PDB entry 8YNI | electron microscopy, 3.66 A resolution | chains B and J of the 11 polymer chains in the assembly

[Chain B]
Protein: Caspase-8 subunit p10
Organism: Homo sapiens
UniProt: Q14790 (CASP8_HUMAN); residue numbers follow UniProt; this construct covers 1-479
Sequence (479 residues; numbered 1 to 479; the number before each row is that of its first residue):
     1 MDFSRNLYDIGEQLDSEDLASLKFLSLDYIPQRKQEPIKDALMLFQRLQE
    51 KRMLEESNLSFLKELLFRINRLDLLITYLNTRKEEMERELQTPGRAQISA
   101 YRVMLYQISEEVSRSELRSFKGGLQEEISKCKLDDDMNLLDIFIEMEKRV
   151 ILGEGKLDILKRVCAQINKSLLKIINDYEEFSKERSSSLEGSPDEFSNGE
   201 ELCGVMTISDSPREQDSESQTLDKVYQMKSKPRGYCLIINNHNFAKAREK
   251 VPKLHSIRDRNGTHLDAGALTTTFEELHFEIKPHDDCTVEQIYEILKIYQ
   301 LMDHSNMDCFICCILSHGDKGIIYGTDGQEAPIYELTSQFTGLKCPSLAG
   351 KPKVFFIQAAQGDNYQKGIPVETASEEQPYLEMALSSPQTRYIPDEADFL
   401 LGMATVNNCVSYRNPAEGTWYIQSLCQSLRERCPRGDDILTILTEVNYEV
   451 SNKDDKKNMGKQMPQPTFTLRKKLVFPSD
Not modelled in the structure: 183-479
Construct notes: engineered mutation Gly122 (Phe in Q14790), Gly123 (Leu in Q14790), Ala360 (Cys in Q14790), Ala374 (Asp in Q14790), Ala384 (Asp in Q14790)
Curated features (UniProtKB/Swiss-Prot):
  - active site: His317
  - site: Asp216, Ser217 (Cleavage)
  - modified residue: Ser188 (Phosphoserine), Ser211 (Phosphoserine), Lys224 (N6-acetyllysine), Tyr334 (Phosphotyrosine), Tyr380 (Phosphotyrosine), Ser387 (Phosphoserine), Arg413 (Microbial infection: ADP-riboxanated arginine)
  - natural variant: Arg248 (R248W: In CASP8D), Asp285 (D285H: Associated with protection against breast cancer)
  - mutagenesis: Asp73 (D73A: Abolishes binding to FLASH. Induces NF-kappa-B activation), Tyr380 (Y380E: Phosphomimetic mutant which does not affect interaction with PIK3R1 or DISC-mediated processing; Y380F: Abolishes phosphorylation at this site ...), Ser387 (S387A: Impaired CDK1-mediated phosphorylation and enhanced apoptosis), Arg413 (R413A: Abolished ADP-riboxanation by C.violaceum CopC)
From the paper describing this entry:
  - mutagenesis - E12A/F122G/L123G, N70A/F122G/L123G, E110A/F122G/L123G: unchanged binding to CASP8 and FADD-like apoptosis regulator subunit p43 (chain J)

[Chain J]
Protein: CASP8 and FADD-like apoptosis regulator subunit p43
Organism: Homo sapiens
UniProt: O15519 (CFLAR_HUMAN); numbering as in UniProt (aligned over 1-181)
Sequence (181 residues; row label = number of the first residue in the row):
     1 MSAEVIHQVEEALDTDEKEMLLFLCRDVAIDVVPPNVRDLLDILRERGKL
    51 SVGDLAELLYRVRRFDLLKRILKMDRKAVETHLLRNPHLVSDYRVLMAEI
   101 GEDLDKSDVSSLIFLMKDYMGRGKISKEKSFLDLVVELEKLNLVAPDQLD
   151 LLEKCLKNIHRIDLKTKIQKYKQSVQGAGTS
Not modelled in the structure: 122-125, 176-181

[Chain B / chain J interface]
Contacting residue pairs - 13 pairs, chain B then chain J:
  Met1(B) with Asp118(J); Tyr119(J), hydrophobic
  Ser4(B) with Leu115(J)
  Arg5(B) with Leu115(J); Lys154(J); Asn158(J), hydrogen bond
  Tyr8(B) with Ser111(J); Asn158(J); Ile159(J)
  Glu12(B) with His160(J), salt bridge
  Leu42(B) with Phe114(J), hydrophobic
  Gln46(B) with Phe114(J); Lys117(J)
Interface residues without a listed pair, chain B (8 interface residues in all): Asp9
Interface features reported in the paper:
  - hot spots on chain B (mutagenesis) - R33D/F122G/L123G, R52D/F122G/L123G: decreased binding to chain F

[In short]
8 residues of chain B and 10 residues of chain J are in contact, with 1 hydrogen bond and 1 salt bridge. Polar
pairs include Glu12(B)-His160(J) and Arg5(B)-Asn158(J). The paper reports that R33D/F122G/L123G and
R52D/F122G/L123G of chain B reduce binding to chain F; E12A/F122G/L123G, N70A/F122G/L123G and
E110A/F122G/L123G of chain B leave binding to CASP8 and FADD-like apoptosis regulator subunit p43 (chain J)
unchanged.
Chain B is Caspase-8 subunit p10 and chain J is CASP8 and FADD-like apoptosis regulator subunit p43, both from
Homo sapiens; the structure, Structure of the FADD/Caspase-8/cFLIP death effector domain assembly, was
determined by electron microscopy, deposited together with 8YM4, 8YM5, 8YM6, 8YNK, 8YNL, 8YNM and 8YNN.
